8CW9 - chains A and E of the 15 polymer chains in the assembly; structure by electron microscopy, 3.46 A resolution.

== Chain A (and E) ==
Protein: Fusion glycoprotein F0
Organism: Human metapneumovirus
Notes: chain E of this document is another copy of the same molecule, construct and numbering; everything in this record applies to it too
Reference sequence: H6X1Z0 (H6X1Z0_9MONO); numbering as in UniProt (aligned over 1-490)
Sequence (551 residues; numbered 1 to 551; the number before each row is that of its first residue):
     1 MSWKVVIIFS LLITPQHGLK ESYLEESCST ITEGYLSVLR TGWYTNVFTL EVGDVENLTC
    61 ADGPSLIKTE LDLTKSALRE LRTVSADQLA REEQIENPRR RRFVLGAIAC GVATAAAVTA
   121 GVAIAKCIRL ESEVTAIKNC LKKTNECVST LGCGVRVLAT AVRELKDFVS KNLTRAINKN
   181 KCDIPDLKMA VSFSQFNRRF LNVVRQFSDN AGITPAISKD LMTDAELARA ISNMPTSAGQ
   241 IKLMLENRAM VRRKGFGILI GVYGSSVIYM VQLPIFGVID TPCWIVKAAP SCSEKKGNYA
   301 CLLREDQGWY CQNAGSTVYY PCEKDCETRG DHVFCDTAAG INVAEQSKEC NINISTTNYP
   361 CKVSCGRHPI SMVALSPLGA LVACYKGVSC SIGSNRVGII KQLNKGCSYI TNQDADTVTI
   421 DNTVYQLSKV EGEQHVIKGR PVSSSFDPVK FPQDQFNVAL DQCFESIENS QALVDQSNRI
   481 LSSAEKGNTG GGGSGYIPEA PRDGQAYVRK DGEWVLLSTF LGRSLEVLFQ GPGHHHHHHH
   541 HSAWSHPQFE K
Not modelled in the structure: 1-18, 87-102, 465-551
Disulfides: Cys28-Cys407, Cys60-Cys182, Cys110-Cys322, Cys127-Cys153, Cys140-Cys147, Cys283-Cys311, Cys292-Cys301, Cys326-Cys335, Cys350-Cys361, Cys365-Cys463, Cys384-Cys390
Covalent attachments: N-acetylglucosamine (NAG) linked to Asn57
Differences from the reference sequence: engineered mutation Arg100 (Gln in H6X1Z0), Arg101 (Ser in H6X1Z0), Cys110 (Leu in H6X1Z0), Cys127 (Thr in H6X1Z0), Cys140 (Ala in H6X1Z0), Cys147 (Ala in H6X1Z0), Cys153 (Asn in H6X1Z0), Pro185 (Ala in H6X1Z0), Lys219 (Leu in H6X1Z0), Ile231 (Val in H6X1Z0), Cys322 (Asn in H6X1Z0), Cys365 (Thr in H6X1Z0), Gln453 (Glu in H6X1Z0), Cys463 (Val in H6X1Z0); expression tag (491-551)
What the authors report for this chain:
  - post-translational modification sites: Asn57
  - mutagenesis - K179R: unchanged binding to ADI-61026 light (proposed by the authors, not directly observed)
  - post-translational modification sites: Asn172 (proposed by the authors, not directly observed)

== Interface between chain A and chain E ==
Contacting residue pairs - 54 pairs, chain A then chain E:
  Leu187(A) - Leu187(E)  hydrophobic
  Lys188(A) - Leu66(E)
  Lys188(A) - Asp183(E)  salt bridge
  Lys188(A) - Leu187(E)
  Val191(A) - Leu66(E)  hydrophobic
  Ser192(A) - Leu66(E)
  Gln195(A) - Leu66(E)
  Gln195(A) - Thr69(E)
  Lys219(A) - Glu80(E)  salt bridge
  Arg248(A) - Thr83(E)
  Arg253(A) - Asp209(E)
  Cys301(A) - Phe103(E)  hydrophobic
  Leu303(A) - Phe103(E)  hydrophobic
  Arg329(A) - Ser85(E)
  Ser364(A) - Phe103(E)
  Cys365(A) - Phe103(E)
  Arg367(A) - Pro360(E)
  Arg367(A) - Ala459(E)
  Arg367(A) - Asp461(E)  salt bridge
  Arg367(A) - Gln462(E)  hydrogen bond
  His368(A) - Phe103(E)  hydrogen bond (side chain-backbone)
  His368(A) - Leu105(E)
  His368(A) - Lys362(E)
  Ile370(A) - Phe103(E)  hydrophobic
  Ile370(A) - Leu105(E)  hydrophobic
  Ile370(A) - Ile341(E)  hydrophobic
  Val373(A) - Val112(E)
  Leu375(A) - Ala115(E)
  Leu375(A) - Ala116(E)  hydrophobic
  Asn395(A) - Cys153(E)  hydrogen bond (side chain-backbone)
  Asp421(A) - Ser316(E)
  Asp421(A) - Asn342(E)  hydrogen bond
  Asn422(A) - Asn313(E)  hydrogen bond (side chain-backbone)
  Asn422(A) - Ala314(E)  hydrogen bond (side chain-backbone)
  Thr423(A) - Thr337(E)
  Tyr425(A) - Val112(E)  hydrophobic
  Tyr425(A) - Ala116(E)  hydrophobic
  Tyr425(A) - Ala338(E)  hydrogen bond (side chain-backbone)
  Gln426(A) - Thr119(E)
  Gln426(A) - Ala120(E)
  Gln426(A) - Ala123(E)
  Leu427(A) - Thr119(E)
  Ser428(A) - Thr119(E)
  Phe451(A) - Phe451(E)
  Phe451(A) - Pro452(E)
  Phe451(A) - Gln462(E)
  Pro452(A) - Gln462(E)
  Gln453(A) - Gln462(E)  hydrogen bond (backbone-side chain)
  Asp454(A) - Lys362(E)  salt bridge
  Asp454(A) - Val458(E)
  Asp454(A) - Ala459(E)  hydrogen bond (side chain-backbone)
  Asp454(A) - Gln462(E)  hydrogen bond (backbone-side chain)
  Phe456(A) - Val104(E)  hydrophobic
  Phe456(A) - Phe456(E)  hydrophobic
Interface residues without a listed pair, chain A (35 interface residues in all): Asp224, Leu302, Met372, Val388
Interface residues without a listed pair, chain E (41 interface residues in all): Glu70, Ala86, Ile108, Ser208, Ala211, Val449, Gln455

== Overview ==
Chain A and chain E form an interface of 35 and 41 residues respectively, with 10 hydrogen bonds and 4 salt
bridges. Among the polar pairs are Lys188(A)-Asp183(E), Lys219(A)-Glu80(E) and Arg367(A)-Asp461(E). Covalently
linked N-acetylglucosamine: at Asn57(A). From the paper: K179R of chain A leaves binding to ADI-61026 light
unchanged; modification sites Asn57(A) and Asn172(A).
Both chains are Fusion glycoprotein F0 (Human metapneumovirus). Entry 8CW9 (Prefusion-stabilized hMPV fusion
protein bound to ADI-61026 and MPE8 Fabs) was determined by electron microscopy.
